4YPL - chains F and E of the 6 polymer chains in the assembly; structure by X-ray diffraction, 3.45 A resolution.

Chain F (and E):
Molecule: Lon protease
Source organism: Meiothermus taiwanensis
Notes: EC 3.4.21.53; fragment: AAA+ domain, protease domain; chain E of this document is another copy of the same molecule, construct and numbering; everything in this record applies to it too
UniProt: A0A059VAZ3 (A0A059VAZ3_9DEIN); numbering as in UniProt (aligned over 242-793)
Sequence (555 residues; row label = number of the first residue in the row):
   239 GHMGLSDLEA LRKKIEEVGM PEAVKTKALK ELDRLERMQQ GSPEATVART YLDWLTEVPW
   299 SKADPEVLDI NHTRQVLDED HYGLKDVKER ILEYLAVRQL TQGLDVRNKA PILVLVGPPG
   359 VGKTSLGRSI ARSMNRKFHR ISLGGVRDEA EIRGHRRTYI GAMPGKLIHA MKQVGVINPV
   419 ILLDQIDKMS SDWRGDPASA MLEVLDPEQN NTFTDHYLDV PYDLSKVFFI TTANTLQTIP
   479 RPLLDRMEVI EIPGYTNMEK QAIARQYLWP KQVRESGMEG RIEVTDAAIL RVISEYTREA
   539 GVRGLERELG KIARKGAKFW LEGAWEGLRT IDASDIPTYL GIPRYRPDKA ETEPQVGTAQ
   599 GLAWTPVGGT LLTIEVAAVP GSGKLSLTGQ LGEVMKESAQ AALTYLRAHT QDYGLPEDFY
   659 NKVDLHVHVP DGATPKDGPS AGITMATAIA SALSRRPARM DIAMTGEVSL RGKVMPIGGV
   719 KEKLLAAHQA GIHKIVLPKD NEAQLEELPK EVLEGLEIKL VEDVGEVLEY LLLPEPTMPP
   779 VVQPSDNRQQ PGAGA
Disordered / not traced: 239-243, 782-793 (chain E: 239-243, 781-793)
Construct notes: expression tag (239-241); engineered mutation Gln423 (Glu in A0A059VAZ3)
Covalently attached groups: compound 4KZ linked to Ser678
Small-molecule neighbours:
  - 4KZ (N-[(1R)-1-(dihydroxyboranyl)-2-phenylethyl]-Nalpha-(pyrazin-2-ylcarbonyl)-L-phenylalaninamide): Leu600, Ala601, Trp602, Thr603, Thr608, Leu610, Met633, Thr672, Pro673, Lys674, Asp675, Gly676, Pro677, Ala679, Gly716, Lys721
  - ADP (adenosine-5'-diphosphate): Asp318, His319, Tyr320, Leu322, Pro356, Pro357, Gly358, Val359, Gly360, Lys361, Thr362, Ser363, Tyr493, Ile501, Tyr505, Leu506, Lys509, Val540, Arg541, Glu544

How chain F and chain E interact:
Residue-residue contacts (57):
  Lys268(F) with Tyr397(E)
  Arg328(F) with Leu578(E)
  Glu331(F) with Lys556(E); Glu560(E)
  Val335(F) with Arg552(E)
  Leu338(F) with Ala555(E), hydrophobic; Leu559(E), hydrophobic
  Asp343(F) with Arg512(E); Glu513(E); Gly515(E), hydrogen bond (side chain-backbone)
  Lys347(F) with Glu513(E); Arg552(E)
  Pro349(F) with Arg545(E)
  Arg394(F) with Trp431(E)
  Phe451(F) with Gly383(E)
  His454(F) with Trp431(E)
  Arg479(F) with Arg536(E), hydrogen bond (side chain-backbone); Tyr583(E)
  Asp483(F) with Arg545(E)
  Arg484(F) with Arg541(E)
  Met485(F) with Arg545(E)
  Glu486(F) with Arg545(E); Leu578(E)
  Glu631(F) with Gln628(E)
  Val632(F) with Gln628(E); Gly670(E); Ala671(E)
  Glu635(F) with Thr626(E); Gly627(E), hydrogen bond (side chain-backbone); Gln628(E), hydrogen bond (side chain-backbone)
  Gln638(F) with Thr626(E)
  Ala639(F) with His664(E)
  Thr642(F) with Ala615(E); His664(E), hydrogen bond
  Arg645(F) with Val617(E); Pro618(E), hydrogen bond (side chain-backbone); Asp662(E), salt bridge
  Ala646(F) with Val617(E)
  Tyr658(F) with Pro618(E)
  Glu705(F) with Asp669(E); Gly670(E), hydrogen bond (side chain-backbone)
  Ser707(F) with Glu613(E), hydrogen bond; Pro668(E)
  Leu708(F) with Glu613(E), hydrogen bond (backbone-side chain); Val614(E); Ala615(E), hydrophobic; His664(E); His666(E)
  Arg709(F) with Gln593(E); Thr596(E); Thr611(E); Glu613(E), salt bridge
  Met713(F) with Pro668(E), hydrophobic
  Pro714(F) with Arg584(E)
  Asp738(F) with Arg584(E), hydrogen bond (backbone-side chain)
  Ala741(F) with Ile580(E), hydrophobic
  Glu745(F) with Ile580(E)
Interface residues without a listed pair, chain F (40 interface residues in all): Ala334, Val344, Asp457, Pro677, Lys711, Gln742
Interface residues without a listed pair, chain E (44 interface residues in all): Arg385, Ile398, Ser514, Glu537, Pro581, Glu589, Val605, Gly619

In short:
The interface between chain F and chain E involves 40 residues on one side and 44 on the other, with 10
hydrogen bonds and 2 salt bridges. Among the polar pairs are Arg645(F)-Asp662(E), Arg709(F)-Glu613(E) and
Asp343(F)-Gly515(E). Chain F binds ADP.
Chain F and chain E are both Lon protease (Meiothermus taiwanensis); the structure, Crystal structure of a
hexameric LonA protease bound to three ADPs, was determined by X-ray diffraction, deposited together with
4YPN.
